Entry 7R0M (X-ray diffraction, 1.61 A resolution); this record covers chain A.

Chain A:
Protein: GTPase KRas
Source organism: Homo sapiens
UniProt: P01116 (RASK_HUMAN), isoform P01116-2; residue numbers follow UniProt; this construct covers 1-169
Sequence (170 residues; numbered 0 to 169; the number before each row is that of its first residue; numbering starts at 0):
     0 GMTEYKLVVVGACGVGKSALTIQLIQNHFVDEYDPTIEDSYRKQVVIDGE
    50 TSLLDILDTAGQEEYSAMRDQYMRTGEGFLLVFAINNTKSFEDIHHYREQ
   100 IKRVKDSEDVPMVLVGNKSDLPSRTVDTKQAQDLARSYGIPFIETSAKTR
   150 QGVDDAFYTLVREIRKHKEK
Unresolved in the structure: 0, 169
Covalent attachments: compound H2T linked to C12
Construct notes: expression tag (0); engineered mutation C12 (Gly in P01116), S51 (Cys in P01116), L80 (Cys in P01116), S118 (Cys in P01116)
Bound ions: Mg2+ site 1: S17 (together with GDP); Mg2+ site 2: E63, G138
Residues lining bound ligands:
  - GDP (guanosine-5'-diphosphate): A11, G13, V14, G15, K16, S17, A18, F28, V29, D30, E31, Y32, N116, K117, D119, L120, S145, A146, K147
  - H2T (1-[6-[4-(5-chloranyl-6-methyl-1H-indazol-4-yl)-5-methyl-3-(1-methylindazol-5-yl)pyrazol-1-yl]-2-azaspiro[3.3]heptan-2-yl]propan-1-one): V9, G10, K16, P34, T58, A59, G60, Q61, E62, E63, Y64, S65, R68, D69, M72, Y96, Q99, I100, R102, V103
UniProt features mapped onto this chain:
  - motif: Y32 to Y40 (Effector region)
  - binding site (GTP): G10, A11, G13 to A18, V29 to T35, A59, G60, N116, K117, D119
  - modified residue: M1 (N-acetylmethionine), T2 (N-acetylthreonine), K104 (N6-acetyllysine)
  - glycosylation: T35 (Microbial infection: O-linked (Glc) threonine)
  - natural variant: K5 (K5E: In NS3; K5N: In GASC), G10 (G10GG: In AML), C12 (G12C: In lung carcinoma; this construct carries the variant), G13 (G13D: In GASC, JMML and OES; G13R: In pylocytic astrocytoma), V14 (V14I: In NS3), L19 (L19F: In OES), Q22 (Q22E: In CFC2; Q22R: In NS3), P34 (P34L: In NS3; P34Q: In NS3; P34R: In CFC2), I36 (I36M: In NS3), T58 (T58I: In NS3), A59 (A59T: In GASC), G60 (G60R: In CFC2; G60S: In NS3), 8 further natural variant entries in UniProt
  - mutagenesis: D38 (D38A: Decreased interaction with MAPKAP1/SIN1), Y40 (Y40A: Decreased interaction with MAPKAP1/SIN1), Q61 (Q61L: Promotes GTP binding)
From the paper describing this entry:
  - binding site for H2T: V9, C12, K16, T58, E63, Y64, S65, R68, D69, M72, H95, Y96, Q99, I100, V103
  - mutagenesis - H95Q, H95R: unchanged growth in response to H2T
  - mutagenesis - R68S, H95D, Y96C: decreased growth in response to H2T
  - mutagenesis - Y96D: abolished growth in response to H2T

In short:
Ligands of chain A: GDP. Covalently linked compound H2T: at C12. UniProt lists 20 GTP-binding residues and 3
mutagenesis sites. From the paper: a binding site for H2T at V9, C12 and K16 among others; R68S, H95D and Y96C
reduce growth in response to H2T; 6 substitutions were tested in all.
Chain A is GTPase KRas (Homo sapiens); the structure, KRasG12C in complex with GDP and JDQ443, was determined
by X-ray diffraction, deposited together with 7R0N and 7R0Q.
